6V9H - chains A and B of the 5 polymer chains in the assembly; structure by electron microscopy, 4.10 A resolution (low resolution: residue-level contacts below are approximate; hydrogen-bond / salt-bridge calls are withheld).

[Chain A (and B)]
Name: Creatine kinase B-type
Organism: Homo sapiens
Notes: EC 2.7.3.2; chain B of this document is another copy of the same molecule, construct and numbering; everything in this record applies to it too
UniProtKB: P12277 (KCRB_HUMAN); numbering as in UniProt (aligned over 1-381)
Chain sequence (381 residues; each row starts with the number of its first residue):
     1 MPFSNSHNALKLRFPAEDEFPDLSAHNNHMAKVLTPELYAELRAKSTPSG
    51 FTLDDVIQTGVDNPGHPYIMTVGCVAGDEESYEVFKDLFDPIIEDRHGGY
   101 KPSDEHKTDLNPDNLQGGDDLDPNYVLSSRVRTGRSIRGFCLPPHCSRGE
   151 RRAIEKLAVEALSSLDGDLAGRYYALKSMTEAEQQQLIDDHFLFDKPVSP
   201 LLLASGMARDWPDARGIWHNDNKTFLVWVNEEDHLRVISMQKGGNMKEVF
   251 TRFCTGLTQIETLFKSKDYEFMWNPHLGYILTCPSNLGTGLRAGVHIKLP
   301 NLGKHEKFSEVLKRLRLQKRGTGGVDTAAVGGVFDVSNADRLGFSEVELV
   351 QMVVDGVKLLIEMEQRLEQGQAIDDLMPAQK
Disordered / not traced: 1-5, 324-332 (chain B: 1-5, 321-332, 380-381)
Disulfides: C141-C146
Curated features (UniProtKB/Swiss-Prot):
  - region: R130 to R138 (Internal MTS-like signal)
  - binding site (creatine): V72, E232, S285
  - binding site (ATP): S128 to R132, H191, R236, R292, R320 to V325, D335
  - modified residue: S4 (Phosphoserine), T35 (Phosphothreonine), Y125 (Phosphotyrosine), S199 (Phosphoserine), Y269 (3'-nitrotyrosine), S309 (Phosphoserine), T322 (Phosphothreonine)
  - cross-link (Glycyl lysine isopeptide (Lys-Gly)): K45 (interchain with G-Cter in ubiquitin), K101 (interchain with G-Cter in ubiquitin), K107 (interchain with G-Cter in ubiquitin), K381 (interchain with G-Cter in ubiquitin)
  - mutagenesis: C283 (C283S/Y: Complete loss of activity), R292 (R292H/L/Q: Complete loss of activity; R292K: 42% of wild-type activity), D340 (D340E: No change in activity)

[Chain A / chain B interface]
Residue-residue contacts (47; chain A residue first):
  S6(A) - S49(B)
  S6(A) - G50(B)
  H7(A) - S49(B)
  H7(A) - H145(B)
  L10(A) - C141(B)
  K11(A) - S147(B)
  F14(A) - G149(B)
  F14(A) - E150(B)
  E17(A) - R152(B)
  D18(A) - G149(B)
  D18(A) - R152(B)
  E19(A) - S147(B)
  E19(A) - R148(B)
  E19(A) - G149(B)
  F20(A) - R152(B)
  P21(A) - R148(B)
  P21(A) - R152(B)
  D22(A) - R152(B)
  D22(A) - K177(B)
  Y39(A) - R148(B)
  P48(A) - L10(B)
  S49(A) - H7(B)
  S49(A) - L10(B)
  D54(A) - R148(B)
  Q58(A) - R209(B)
  V61(A) - D210(B)
  D62(A) - R209(B)
  D62(A) - D210(B)
  H145(A) - H7(B)
  S147(A) - K11(B)
  S147(A) - E19(B)
  R148(A) - E19(B)
  R148(A) - P21(B)
  R148(A) - Y39(B)
  R148(A) - D54(B)
  G149(A) - F14(B)
  G149(A) - D18(B)
  G149(A) - E19(B)
  E150(A) - F14(B)
  R152(A) - E17(B)
  R152(A) - D18(B)
  R152(A) - F20(B)
  R152(A) - P21(B)
  R152(A) - D22(B)
  D210(A) - Q58(B)
  D210(A) - V61(B)
  D210(A) - D62(B)
Interface residues without a listed pair, chain A (28 interface residues in all): G50, K196, R209
Interface residues without a listed pair, chain B (29 interface residues in all): A153, D213

[In short]
Chain A and chain B form an interface of 28 and 29 residues respectively. From UniProt: 3 creatine-binding
residues, 15 ATP-binding residues and 3 mutagenesis sites on chain A.
Both chains are Creatine kinase B-type (Homo sapiens). Entry 6V9H (Ankyrin repeat and SOCS-box protein 9
(ASB9), ElonginB (ELOB), and ElonginC (ELOC) bound to its substrate ...) was determined by electron
microscopy, deposited together with 6V9I.
